PDB entry 8DW6 | electron microscopy, 3.50 A resolution | chains E and M of the 9 polymer chains in the assembly

[Chain E]
Molecule: DnaB-like replicative helicase
Source organism: Escherichia phage T4
UniProt: P04530 (HELIC_BPT4); residue numbers follow UniProt; this construct covers 1-475
Sequence (475 residues; each row starts with the number of its first residue):
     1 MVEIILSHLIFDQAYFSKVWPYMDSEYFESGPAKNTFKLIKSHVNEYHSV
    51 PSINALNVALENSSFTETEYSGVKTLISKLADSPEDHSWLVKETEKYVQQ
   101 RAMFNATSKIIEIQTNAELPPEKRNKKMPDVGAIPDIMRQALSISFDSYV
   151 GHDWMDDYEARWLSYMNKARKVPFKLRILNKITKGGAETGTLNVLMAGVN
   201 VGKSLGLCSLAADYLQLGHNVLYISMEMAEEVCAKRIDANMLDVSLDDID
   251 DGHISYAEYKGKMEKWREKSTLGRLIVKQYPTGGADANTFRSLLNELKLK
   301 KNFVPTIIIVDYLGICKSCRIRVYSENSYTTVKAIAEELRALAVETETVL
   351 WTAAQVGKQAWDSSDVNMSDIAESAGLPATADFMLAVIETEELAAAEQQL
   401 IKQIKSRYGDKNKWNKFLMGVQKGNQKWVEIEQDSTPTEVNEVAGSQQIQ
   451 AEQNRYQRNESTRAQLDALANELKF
Unresolved in the structure: 433-475
Residues lining bound ligands:
  - ATP-gamma-S (AGS; phosphothiophosphoric acid-adenylate ester), molecule 1: Lys184, Lys405, Ser406, Arg407, Tyr408, Gly409, Asp410, Lys411
  - ATP-gamma-S (AGS), molecule 2: Gly198, Asn200, Val201, Gly202, Lys203, Ser204, Leu205, Met228, Arg236, Leu246, Asp311, Lys423, Gln426
Curated features (UniProtKB/Swiss-Prot):
  - region: Tyr456 to Phe475 (Interaction with the helicase assembly factor)
  - binding site (ATP): Ala197 to Ser204

[Chain M]
Molecule: 12-nt DNA strand
Sequence (12 nucleotides; numbered 6 to 17; the number before each row is that of its first residue):
     6 TTTTTTTTTTTT

[How chain E and chain M interact]
Pairs across the interface - 9 pairs, chain E then chain M:
  Asn327(E) with DT8(M), hydrogen bond to the base
  Ser328(E) with DT9(M), hydrogen bond to the sugar
  Tyr329(E) with DT8(M), phosphate contact; DT9(M), phosphate contact
  Lys358(E) with DT11(M), salt bridge to the phosphate
  Ile371(E) with DT10(M), phosphate contact
  Ala372(E) with DT9(M), phosphate contact; DT10(M), phosphate contact
  Ala375(E) with DT9(M), phosphate contact
Also at the interface, not in a pair above, chain E (9 interface residues in all): Glu373, Ser374
Also at the interface, not in a pair above, chain M (5 interface residues in all): DT12

[In short]
9 residues of chain E face 5 of chain M across their interface; the contacts include 2 hydrogen bonds and 1
salt bridge. Polar contacts include Asn327(E)-DT8(M), Ser328(E)-DT9(M) and Lys358(E)-DT11(M). Ligands of chain
E: ATP-gamma-S. Curated annotation (UniProt) lists 8 ATP-binding residues on chain E.
Here chain E is DnaB-like replicative helicase (Escherichia phage T4) and chain M is a 12-nt DNA strand. Entry
8DW6 (T4 bacteriophage primosome with single-strand DNA, State 3) was determined by electron microscopy,
deposited together with 8DTP, 8DUE, 8DVF, 8DVI, 8DWJ, 8G0Z and 8GAO.
